PDB entry 4C98 | X-ray diffraction, 2.00 A resolution | chain A

[Chain A]
Molecule: CAS6B
Organism: Thermus thermophilus HB8
UniProtKB: Q53VU8 (Q53VU8_THET8); residue numbers follow UniProt; this construct covers 1-264
Chain sequence (268 residues; each row starts with the number of its first residue; numbers below 1 keep their minus sign (Gly-3 is residue -3)):
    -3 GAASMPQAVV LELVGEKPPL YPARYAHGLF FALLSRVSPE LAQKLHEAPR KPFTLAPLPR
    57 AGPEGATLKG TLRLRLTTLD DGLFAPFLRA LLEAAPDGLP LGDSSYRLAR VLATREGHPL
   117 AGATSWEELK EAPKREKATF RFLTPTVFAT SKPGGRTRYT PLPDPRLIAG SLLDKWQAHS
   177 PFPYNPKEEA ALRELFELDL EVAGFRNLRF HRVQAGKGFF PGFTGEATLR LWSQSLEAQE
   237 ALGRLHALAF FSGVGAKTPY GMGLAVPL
Not modelled in the structure: 56-65, 88-99, 149-152
Sequence notes: expression tag (-3 to 0)
Bound ions: Zn2+ site 1 near His42 (its only coordinating residue here); Zn2+ site 2 near Glu127 (its only coordinating residue here); Zn2+ site 3 near His175 (its only coordinating residue here)
What the authors report for this chain:
  - catalytic residues: His42, Tyr256 (proposed by the authors, not directly observed)
  - mutagenesis - H23A (less than 7-fold), H42A (300-fold): decreased catalytic activity

[Summary]
The paper reports catalytic residues His42 and Tyr256; H23A and H42A reduce catalytic activity.
Chain A is CAS6B (Thermus thermophilus HB8); the structure, Thermus thermophilus Cas6 (TTHB231), was
determined by X-ray diffraction, deposited together with 4C8Y, 4C8Z, 4C97 and 4C9D.
